8P6P - chains 5 and K of the 26 polymer chains in the assembly; structure by electron microscopy, 3.20 A resolution.

== Chain 5 ==
Molecule: 16S ribosomal RNA
From: Mycoplasmoides pneumoniae M129
Sequence (1520 nucleotides; numbered 1 to 1520; the number before each row is that of its first residue):
     1 UUUUUCUGAG AGUUUGAUCC UGGCUCAGGA UUAACGCUGG CGGCAUGCCU AAUACAUGCA
    61 AGUCGAUCGA AAGUAGUAAU ACUUUAGAGG CGAACGGGUG AGUAACACGU AUCCAAUCUA
   121 CCUUAUAAUG GGGGAUAACU AGUUGAAAGA CUAGCUAAUA CCGCAUAAGA ACUUUGGUUC
   181 GCAUGAAUCA AAGUUGAAAG GACCUGCAAG GGUUCGUUAU UUGAUGAGGG UGCGCCAUAU
   241 CAGCUAGUUG GUGGGGUAAC GGCCUACCAA GGCAAUGACG UGUAGCUAUG CUGAGAAGUA
   301 GAAUAGCCAC AAUGGGACUG AGACACGGCC CAUACUCCUA CGGGAGGCAG CAGUAGGGAA
   361 UUUUUCACAA UGAGCGAAAG CUUGAUGGAG CAAUGCCGCG UGAACGAUGA AGGUCUUUAA
   421 GAUUGUAAAG UUCUUUUAUU UGGGAAGAAU GACUUUAGCA GGUAAUGGCU AGAGUUUGAC
   481 UGUACCAUUU UGAAUAAGUG ACGACUAACU AUGUGCCAGC AGUCXCGGUA AUACAUAGGU
   541 CGCAAGCGUU AUCCGGAUUU AUUGGGCGUA AAGCAAGCGC AGGCGGAUUG AAAAGUCUGG
   601 UGUUAAAGGC AGCUGCUUAA CAGUUGUAUG CAUUGGAAAC UAUUAAUCUA GAGUGUGGUA
   661 GGGAGUUUUG GAAUUUCAUG UGGAGCGGUG AAAUGCGUAG AUAUAUGAAG GAACACCAGU
   721 GGCGAAGGCG AAAACUUAGG CCAUUACUGA CGCUUAGGCU UGAAAGUGUG GGGAGCAAAU
   781 AGGAUUAGAU ACCCUAGUAG UCCACACCGU AAACGAUAGA UACUAGCUGU CGGGGCGAUC
   841 CCCUCGGUAG UGAAGUUAAC ACAUUAAGUA UCUCGCCUGG GUAGUACAUU CGCAAGAAUG
   901 AAACUCAAAC GGAAUUGACG GGGACCCGCA CAAGUGGUGG AGCAUGUUGC UUAAUUCGAC
   961 GGUACACGAA AAACCUUACC UAGACUUGAC AUCCUUGGCA AAAUUAUGGA AACAUAAUGG
  1021 AGGUUAACCG AGUGACAGGU GGUGCAUGGU UGUCGUCAGC UCGUGUCGUG AGAUGUUGGG
  1081 UUAAGUCCCG CAACGAGCGC AACCCUUAUC GUUAGUUACA UUGUCUAGCG AGACUGCUAA
  1141 UGCAAAUUGG AGGAAGGAAG GGAUGACGUC AAAUCAUCAU GCCCCUUAUG UCUAGGGCUG
  1201 CAAACGUGCU ACAAUGGCCA AUACAAACAG UCGCCAGCUU GUAAAAGUGA GCAAAUCUGU
  1261 AAAGUUGGUC UCAGUUCGGA UUGAGGGCUG CAAUUCGUCC UCAUGAAGUC GGAAUCACUA
  1321 GUAAUCGCGA AUCAGCUAUG UCGCGGUGAA UACGUUCUCG GGUCUUGUAC ACACXGXCCG
  1381 UCAAACUAUG AAAGCUGGUA AUAUUUAAAA ACGUGUUGCU AACCAUUAGG AAGCGCAUGU
  1441 CAAGGAUAGC ACCGGUGAUU GGAGUUAAGU CGUAACAAGG UACCCCUACG AGAACGUGGG
  1501 GGUGGAUCAC CUCCUUUCUA
Not modelled in the structure: 1-4, 1512-1520
Differences from the reference sequence: conflict A1003 (G119315 in 26117688)
Modified / non-standard residues: G7M (N7-methyl-guanosine-5'-monophosphate) at position 525, 5MC (5-methylcytidine-5'-monophosphate) at position 1375, B8T (4-methyl, cytidine-5'-monophosphate) at position 1377, MA6 (6N-dimethyladenosine-5'-monophoshate) at position 1493, MA6 (6N-dimethyladenosine-5'-monophoshate) at position 1494
Ion coordination: Mg2+ site 1 near G22 (its only coordinating residue here); Mg2+ site 2: C49, G100; Mg2+ site 3 near A54 (its only coordinating residue here); Mg2+ site 4 near U85 (its only coordinating residue here); Mg2+ site 5 near G92 (its only coordinating residue here); Mg2+ site 6 near A94 (its only coordinating residue here); Mg2+ site 7 near C95 (its only coordinating residue here); Mg2+ site 8 near G98 (its only coordinating residue here); Mg2+ site 9: A101, G102, G285; Mg2+ site 10: A160, C161; Mg2+ site 11 near G251 (its only coordinating residue here); Mg2+ site 12 near U252 (its only coordinating residue here); 41 more Mg2+ sites not listed
Ligand contacts:
  - pentane-1,5-diamine (N2P): C574, A576, G577, A756, G757, G758, C759
  - 1,4-diaminobutane (PUT), molecule 1: G768, U769, G770, G771, G772, G800
  - 1,4-diaminobutane (PUT), molecule 2: G936, G937, U938, G939, G1311
  - spermidine (SPD), molecule 1: G962, C965, A966, C967, G1206, U1207, G1340, U1341
  - spermidine (SPD), molecule 2: A1323, A1324, U1325, C1326, C1344, G1345

== Chain K ==
Protein: 30S ribosomal protein S12
From: Mycoplasmoides pneumoniae M129
UniProt: P75546 (RS12_MYCPN); residue numbers follow UniProt; this construct covers 1-139
Sequence (139 residues; numbered 1 to 139; the number before each row is that of its first residue):
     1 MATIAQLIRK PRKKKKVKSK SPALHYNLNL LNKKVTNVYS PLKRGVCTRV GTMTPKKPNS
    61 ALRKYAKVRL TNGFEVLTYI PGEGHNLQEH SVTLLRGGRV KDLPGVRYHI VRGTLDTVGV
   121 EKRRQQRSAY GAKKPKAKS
Not modelled in the structure: 1, 137-139
Ion coordination: Mg2+ near Gln126 (its only coordinating residue here)

== Interface between chain 5 and chain K ==
Contacting residue pairs - 120 pairs, chain 5 then chain K:
  A34(5) with Leu42(K), sugar contact
  C35(5) with Leu42(K), sugar contact; Val111(K), sugar contact; Thr114(K), phosphate contact
  G36(5) with Thr114(K), phosphate contact; Ser128(K), hydrogen bond to the base; Gly131(K), hydrogen bond to the sugar
  C37(5) with Arg127(K), hydrogen bond to the sugar; Ser128(K), hydrogen bond to the sugar; Ala132(K), sugar contact; Lys134(K), phosphate contact
  U38(5) with Lys134(K), hydrogen bond to the phosphate
  U50(5) with Asn27(K), sugar contact; Val38(K), sugar contact
  A51(5) with Asn27(K), phosphate contact; Asn29(K), hydrogen bond to the base; Leu31(K), base contact
  G298(5) with Lys14(K), hydrogen bond to the phosphate
  U299(5) with Lys14(K), salt bridge to the phosphate
  G358(5) with Lys43(K), phosphate contact; Arg44(K), salt bridge to the phosphate; Thr71(K), hydrogen bond to the phosphate
  A359(5) with Tyr39(K), base contact; Ser40(K), base contact; Pro41(K), base contact; Leu42(K), sugar contact; Lys43(K), salt bridge to the phosphate; Arg44(K), salt bridge to the phosphate; Leu94(K), sugar contact
  G498(5) with Lys134(K), salt bridge to the phosphate
  U499(5) with Arg127(K), salt bridge to the phosphate; Ser128(K), phosphate contact
  G500(5) with Gln126(K), phosphate contact; Arg127(K), hydrogen bond to the phosphate; Ser128(K), hydrogen bond to the phosphate; Ala129(K), phosphate contact
  A501(5) with Gln126(K), hydrogen bond to the phosphate
  C516(5) with Pro58(K), base contact; Ser60(K), sugar contact
  C517(5) with Ser60(K), sugar contact
  A518(5) with Ala61(K), phosphate contact; Leu62(K), hydrogen bond to the phosphate
  G519(5) with Arg63(K), hydrogen bond to the base; Lys64(K), salt bridge to the phosphate; Gly82(K), phosphate contact; Glu83(K), phosphate contact; Gly84(K), phosphate contact
  C520(5) with Asn59(K), base contact; Arg63(K), base contact; Tyr79(K), hydrogen bond to the phosphate; Pro81(K), phosphate contact; Gly82(K), phosphate contact; Asp102(K), base contact; Tyr130(K), hydrogen bond to the phosphate
  A521(5) with Arg63(K), base contact; Lys101(K), base contact; Asp102(K), hydrogen bond to the base
  U523(5) with Arg99(K), salt bridge to the phosphate; Lys101(K), phosphate contact
  C524(5) with Lys101(K), salt bridge to the phosphate
  G7M_525(5) with Asn59(K), base contact; Asp102(K), base contact
  C526(5) with Asn59(K), hydrogen bond to the base
  G527(5) with Pro58(K), base contact; Asn59(K), base contact; Ser60(K), hydrogen bond to the base
  A535(5) with Lys122(K), hydrogen bond to the sugar; Arg123(K), salt bridge to the phosphate
  U536(5) with Arg123(K), phosphate contact; Arg124(K), hydrogen bond to the phosphate; Gln125(K), hydrogen bond to the phosphate
  A537(5) with Arg124(K), salt bridge to the phosphate; Gln125(K), phosphate contact
  U549(5) with Arg96(K), sugar contact
  U550(5) with Pro41(K), hydrogen bond to the sugar; Arg96(K), sugar contact; Gly97(K), phosphate contact
  A551(5) with Ser21(K), sugar contact; His25(K), hydrogen bond to the phosphate; Tyr39(K), sugar contact; Pro41(K), sugar contact; Gly97(K), phosphate contact
  U552(5) with Ser19(K), hydrogen bond to the phosphate; His25(K), salt bridge to the phosphate; Tyr39(K), sugar contact
  U559(5) with Lys15(K), hydrogen bond to the base
  U560(5) with Arg12(K), sugar contact; Lys13(K), hydrogen bond to the base; Lys14(K), sugar contact
  A561(5) with Arg12(K), base contact
  U562(5) with Arg12(K), salt bridge to the phosphate
  G565(5) with Arg12(K), hydrogen bond to the base
  G566(5) with Ala2(K), base contact
  U873(5) with Thr3(K), phosphate contact
  C874(5) with Thr3(K), phosphate contact; Ala5(K), phosphate contact; Gln6(K), phosphate contact; Arg9(K), salt bridge to the phosphate
  G875(5) with Gln6(K), hydrogen bond to the phosphate; Arg9(K), salt bridge to the phosphate; Lys10(K), salt bridge to the phosphate
  C876(5) with Ala2(K), base contact; Lys10(K), salt bridge to the phosphate
  C877(5) with Arg12(K), base contact
  U878(5) with Arg12(K), hydrogen bond to the base
  G879(5) with Lys15(K), salt bridge to the phosphate
  A903(5) with Lys18(K), phosphate contact
  C904(5) with Lys18(K), salt bridge to the phosphate; Arg107(K), salt bridge to the phosphate
  U905(5) with Gly105(K), phosphate contact; Arg107(K), salt bridge to the phosphate
  C906(5) with Lys56(K), salt bridge to the phosphate
  A907(5) with Lys56(K), salt bridge to the phosphate; Lys101(K), salt bridge to the phosphate
  U1387(5) with Lys67(K), salt bridge to the phosphate
  U1465(5) with Pro104(K), sugar contact
  U1466(5) with Lys56(K), phosphate contact
  A1467(5) with Lys56(K), phosphate contact; Lys57(K), salt bridge to the phosphate; Ser60(K), hydrogen bond to the base
Other interface residues (no listed pair), chain 5 (62 interface residues in all): A33, C49, G357, G522, G583, C1386, A1388
Other interface residues (no listed pair), chain K (74 interface residues in all): Ile4, Leu7, Lys20, Pro22, Arg49, Glu75, Leu77, Gly98, Val100, Gly113, Lys133

== In short ==
Chain 5 and chain K form an interface of 62 and 74 residues respectively; the contacts include 30 hydrogen
bonds and 26 salt bridges. Polar pairs include G36(5)-Ser128(K), A51(5)-Asn29(K) and G519(5)-Arg63(K). Chain 5
binds spermidine, 1,4-diaminobutane and pentane-1,5-diamine.
Here chain 5 is 16S ribosomal RNA and chain K is 30S ribosomal protein S12, both from Mycoplasmoides
pneumoniae M129. Entry 8P6P (Mycoplasma pneumoniae small ribosomal subunit in chloramphenicol-treated cells)
was determined by electron microscopy together with 8P7X, 8P7Y, 8P8B, 8P8V and 8P8W from the same study.
